8AD1 - chains B and D of the 9 polymer chains in the assembly; structure by electron microscopy, 4.10 A resolution (low resolution: residue-level contacts below are approximate; hydrogen-bond / salt-bridge calls are withheld).

Chain B:
Protein: DNA-directed RNA polymerase subunit alpha
From: Escherichia coli K-12
Notes: EC 2.7.7.6
Reference sequence: P0A7Z4 (RPOA_ECOLI); numbering as in UniProt (aligned over 1-329)
Chain sequence (329 residues; row label = number of the first residue in the row):
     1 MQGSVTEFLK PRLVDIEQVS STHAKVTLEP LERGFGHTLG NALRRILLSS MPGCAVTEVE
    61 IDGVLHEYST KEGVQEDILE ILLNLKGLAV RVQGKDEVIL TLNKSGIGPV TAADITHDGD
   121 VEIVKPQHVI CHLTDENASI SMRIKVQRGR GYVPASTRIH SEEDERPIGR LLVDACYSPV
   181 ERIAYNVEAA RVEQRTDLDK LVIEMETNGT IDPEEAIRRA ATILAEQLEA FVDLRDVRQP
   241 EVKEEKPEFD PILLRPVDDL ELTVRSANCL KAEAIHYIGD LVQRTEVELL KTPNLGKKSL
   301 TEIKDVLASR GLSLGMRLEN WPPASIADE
Not modelled in the structure: 1-3, 159-169, 233-329
Curated features (UniProtKB/Swiss-Prot):
  - region: E162 to E165 (Required for interaction with Crp at class II promoters)
  - modified residue: R265 (ADP-ribosylarginine), K297 (N6-acetyllysine), K298 (N6-acetyllysine)
  - mutagenesis: R45 (R45C: In rpoA112; temperature-sensitive, blocks RNA polymerase assembly), E162 to E165 (5-fold decrease in CRP-class II promoter-dependent transcription), E165 (E165K: 5-fold decrease in CRP-class II promoter-dependent transcription), R191 (R191C: In rpoA101; temperature-sensitive)

Chain D:
Protein: DNA-directed RNA polymerase subunit beta'
From: Escherichia coli K-12
Notes: EC 2.7.7.6
Reference sequence: P0A8T8 (RPOC_ECO57); numbering as in UniProt (aligned over 1-1406)
Chain sequence (1406 residues; row label = number of the first residue in the row):
     1 MKDLLKFLKA QTKTEEFDAI KIALASPDMI RSWSFGEVKK PETINYRTFK PERDGLFCAR
    61 IFGPVKDYEC LCGKYKRLKH RGVICEKCGV EVTQTKVRRE RMGHIELASP TAHIWFLKSL
   121 PSRIGLLLDM PLRDIERVLY FESYVVIEGG MTNLERQQIL TEEQYLDALE EFGDEFDAKM
   181 GAEAIQALLK SMDLEQECEQ LREELNETNS ETKRKKLTKR IKLLEAFVQS GNKPEWMILT
   241 VLPVLPPDLR PLVPLDGGRF ATSDLNDLYR RVINRNNRLK RLLDLAAPDI IVRNEKRMLQ
   301 EAVDALLDNG RRGRAITGSN KRPLKSLADM IKGKQGRFRQ NLLGKRVDYS GRSVITVGPY
   361 LRLHQCGLPK KMALELFKPF IYGKLELRGL ATTIKAAKKM VEREEAVVWD ILDEVIREHP
   421 VLLNRAPTLH RLGIQAFEPV LIEGKAIQLH PLVCAAYNAD FDGDQMAVHV PLTLEAQLEA
   481 RALMMSTNNI LSPANGEPII VPSQDVVLGL YYMTRDCVNA KGEGMVLTGP KEAERLYRSG
   541 LASLHARVKV RITEYEKDAN GELVAKTSLK DTTVGRAILW MIVPKGLPYS IVNQALGKKA
   601 ISKMLNTCYR ILGLKPTVIF ADQIMYTGFA YAARSGASVG IDDMVIPEKK HEIISEAEAE
   661 VAEIQEQFQS GLVTAGERYN KVIDIWAAAN DRVSKAMMDN LQTETVINRD GQEEKQVSFN
   721 SIYMMADSGA RGSAAQIRQL AGMRGLMAKP DGSIIETPIT ANFREGLNVL QYFISTHGAR
   781 KGLADTALKT ANSGYLTRRL VDVAQDLVVT EDDCGTHEGI MMTPVIEGGD VKEPLRDRVL
   841 GRVTAEDVLK PGTADILVPR NTLLHEQWCD LLEENSVDAV KVRSVVSCDT DFGVCAHCYG
   901 RDLARGHIIN KGEAIGVIAA QSIGEPGTQL TMRTFHIGGA ASRAAAESSI QVKNKGSIKL
   961 SNVKSVVNSS GKLVITSRNT ELKLIDEFGR TKESYKVPYG AVLAKGDGEQ VAGGETVANW
  1021 DPHTMPVITE VSGFVRFTDM IDGQTITRQT DELTGLSSLV VLDSAERTAG GKDLRPALKI
  1081 VDAQGNDVLI PGTDMPAQYF LPGKAIVQLE DGVQISSGDT LARIPQESGG TKDITGGLPR
  1141 VADLFEARRP KEPAILAEIS GIVSFGKETK GKRRLVITPV DGSDPYEEMI PKWRQLNVFE
  1201 GERVERGDVI SDGPEAPHDI LRLRGVHAVT RYIVNEVQDV YRLQGVKIND KHIEVIVRQM
  1261 LRKATIVNAG SSDFLEGEQV EYSRVKIANR ELEANGKVGA TYSRDLLGIT KASLATESFI
  1321 SAASFQETTR VLTEAAVAGK RDELRGLKEN VIVGRLIPAG TGYAYHQDRM RRRAAGEAPA
  1381 APQVTAEDAS ASLAELLNAG LGGSDN
Not modelled in the structure: 1-15, 934-947, 1127-1135, 1374-1406
Curated features (UniProtKB/Swiss-Prot):
  - binding site (Zn(2+)): C70, C72, C85, C88, C814, C888, C895, C898
  - binding site (Mg(2+)): D460, D462, D464
  - modified residue: K972 (N6-acetyllysine)

Chain B / chain D interface:
Contacting residue pairs (22; chain B residue first):
  R44(B) - R538(D)
  L48(B) - R538(D)
  L48(B) - S539(D)
  S49(B) - S539(D)
  E80(B) - R551(D)
  L83(B) - V526(D)
  L83(B) - L527(D)
  L83(B) - T528(D)
  N84(B) - R551(D)
  K86(B) - T528(D)
  Y152(B) - E532(D)
  Y152(B) - L536(D)
  C176(B) - E532(D)
  C176(B) - R535(D)
  S178(B) - R535(D)
  V180(B) - R535(D)
  E181(B) - K531(D)
  E181(B) - E532(D)
  E181(B) - R535(D)
  R182(B) - E534(D)
  T196(B) - E443(D)
  E206(B) - K531(D)
Interface residues without a listed pair, chain B (22 interface residues in all): Y68, L79, G87, D174, I183, R191, Q194
Interface residues without a listed pair, chain D (16 interface residues in all): D413, K549, L569, M581

Overview:
The interface between chain B and chain D involves 22 residues on one side and 16 on the other. From UniProt:
6 mutagenesis sites on chain B; 8 Zn2+-binding residues and 3 Mg2+-binding residues on chain D.
Here chain B is DNA-directed RNA polymerase subunit alpha and chain D is DNA-directed RNA polymerase subunit
beta', both from Escherichia coli K-12. Entry 8AD1 (RNA polymerase at U-rich pause bound to RNA putL triple
mutant - pause prone, closed clamp ...) was determined by electron microscopy (same publication as 8ABY, 8ABZ,
8AC0, 8AC1, 8AC2 and 8ACP).
